PDB entry 5A4X | X-ray diffraction, 2.20 A resolution | chain A

[Chain A]
Molecule: At3g17980
Source organism: Arabidopsis thaliana
UniProtKB: Q9LVH4 (Q9LVH4_ARATH); residues 18-194 here correspond to UniProt positions 1-177 (UniProt number = residue number - 17)
Sequence (177 residues; each row starts with the number of its first residue):
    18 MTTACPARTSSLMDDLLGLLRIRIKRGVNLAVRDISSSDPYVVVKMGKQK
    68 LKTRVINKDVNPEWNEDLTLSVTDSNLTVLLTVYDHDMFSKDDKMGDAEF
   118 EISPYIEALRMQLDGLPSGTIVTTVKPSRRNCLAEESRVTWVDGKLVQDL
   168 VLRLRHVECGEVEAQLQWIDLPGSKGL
Not modelled in the structure: 18-31, 190-194
Construct notes: conflict Ser120 (Lys103 in Q9LVH4)
Ion coordination: Ca2+ site 1: Arg50, Asp51, Asp102, Asp104, Asp110; Ca2+ site 2: Asp51, Asp56, Asp102, His103, Asp104
From the paper describing this entry:
  - mutagenesis - D102A/D104A: abolished binding to phospholipid

[In short]
Arg50, Asp51, Asp102, Asp104 and Asp110 form the Ca2+ site 1. Asp51, Asp56, Asp102, His103 and Asp104
coordinate Ca2+ site 2. From the paper: D102A/D104A abolish binding to phospholipid.
Chain A is At3g17980 (Arabidopsis thaliana); the structure, The crystal structure of Arabidopsis thaliana CAR4
in complex with two calcium ions and Zn, was determined by X-ray diffraction together with 5A50, 5A51 and 5A52
from the same study.
